1F6M - chains A and C of the 4 polymer chains in the assembly; structure by X-ray diffraction, 2.95 A resolution.

== Chain A ==
Name: Thioredoxin reductase
Organism: Escherichia coli
Notes: EC 1.6.4.5
UniProtKB: P0A9P4 (TRXB_ECOLI); residue numbers follow UniProt; this construct covers 1-320
Amino-acid sequence (320 residues; each row starts with the number of its first residue):
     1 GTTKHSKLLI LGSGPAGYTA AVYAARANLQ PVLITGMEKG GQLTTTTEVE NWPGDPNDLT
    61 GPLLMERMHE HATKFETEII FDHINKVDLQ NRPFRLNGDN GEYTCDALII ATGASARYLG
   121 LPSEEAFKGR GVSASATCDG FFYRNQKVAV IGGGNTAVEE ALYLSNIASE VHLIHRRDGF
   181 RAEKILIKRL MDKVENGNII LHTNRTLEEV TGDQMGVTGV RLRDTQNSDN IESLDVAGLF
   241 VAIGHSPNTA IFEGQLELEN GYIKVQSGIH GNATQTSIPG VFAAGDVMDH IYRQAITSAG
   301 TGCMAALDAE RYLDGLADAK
Differences from the reference sequence: engineered mutation Ser135 (Cys in P0A9P4)
Residues lining bound ligands:
  - 3AA (3-aminopyridine-adenine dinucleotide phosphate): Arg117, Leu119, Gly152, Gly153, Gly154, Asn155, Thr156, Ala157, Glu159, His175, Arg176, Arg177, Arg181, Ala242, Ile243, Gly244, His245, Ile291, Tyr292, Arg293, Gln294
  - FAD (flavin-adenine dinucleotide): Gly12, Ser13, Gly14, Pro15, Ala16, Gly17, Ile34, Thr35, Gly36, Met37, Glu38, Lys39, Gly40, Gly41, Gln42, Leu43, Thr45, Thr46, Glu48, Val49, Asn51, Asp82, His83, Ile84, Ala111, Thr112, Gly113, Ala114, Thr156, Glu159, His245, Asn248, Ile251, Ala284, Gly285, Asp286, Val287, Arg293, Gln294, Ala295, Ile296, Ser298

== Chain C ==
Name: Thioredoxin 1
Organism: Escherichia coli
UniProtKB: P0AA25 (THIO_ECOLI); numbering as in UniProt (aligned over 1-108)
Amino-acid sequence (108 residues; numbered 1 to 108; the number before each row is that of its first residue):
     1 SDKIIHLTDD SFDTDVLKAD GAILVDFWAE WCGPSKMIAP ILDEIADEYQ GKLTVAKLNI
    61 DQNPGTAPKY GIRGIPTLLL FKNGEVAATK VGALSKGQLK EFLDANLA
Differences from the reference sequence: engineered mutation Ser35 (Cys in P0AA25)

== Chain A / chain C interface ==
Contacting residue pairs (37):
  Met37(A) - Met37(C)
  Met37(A) - Ala93(C)
  Met37(A) - Leu94(C)
  Met37(A) - Gln98(C)
  Lys39(A) - Met37(C)
  Phe81(A) - Met37(C)
  Phe81(A) - Ile41(C)  hydrophobic
  His83(A) - Ser95(C)
  Asp99(A) - Ser95(C)  hydrogen bond
  Asp99(A) - Lys96(C)
  Asp99(A) - Gly97(C)  hydrogen bond (side chain-backbone)
  Asn100(A) - Glu44(C)
  Asn100(A) - Lys96(C)
  Gly129(A) - Arg73(C)  hydrogen bond (backbone-backbone)
  Gly129(A) - Gly74(C)
  Gly129(A) - Val91(C)
  Arg130(A) - Tyr70(C)  hydrogen bond (side chain-backbone)
  Arg130(A) - Gly71(C)  hydrogen bond (side chain-backbone)
  Arg130(A) - Arg73(C)  hydrogen bond (backbone-side chain)
  Gly131(A) - Arg73(C)
  Thr137(A) - Trp31(C)
  Cys138(A) - Trp31(C)  hydrogen bond (backbone-side chain)
  Cys138(A) - Cys32(C)  disulfide
  Cys138(A) - Pro34(C)  hydrophobic
  Cys138(A) - Ile75(C)
  Asp139(A) - Gly74(C)
  Asp139(A) - Ile75(C)  hydrogen bond (side chain-backbone)
  Phe141(A) - Trp31(C)  hydrophobic
  Phe142(A) - Ile60(C)  hydrophobic
  Phe142(A) - Ile72(C)
  Phe142(A) - Arg73(C)
  Phe142(A) - Gly74(C)
  Phe142(A) - Ile75(C)  hydrophobic
  Tyr143(A) - Arg73(C)
  Met215(A) - Arg73(C)
  Val217(A) - Arg73(C)  hydrogen bond (backbone-side chain)
  Ala237(A) - Arg73(C)  hydrogen bond (backbone-side chain)
Also at the interface, not in a pair above, chain A (20 interface residues in all): Lys128, Gly216
Also at the interface, not in a pair above, chain C (22 interface residues in all): Gly33, Pro40
Cross-chain cystine bridges: Cys138(A)-Cys32(C)

== In short ==
The interface between chain A and chain C involves 20 residues on one side and 22 on the other, with 1
disulfide bond and 10 hydrogen bonds. Polar pairs include Asp99(A)-Ser95(C), Asp99(A)-Gly97(C) and
Arg130(A)-Tyr70(C). Chain A binds flavin-adenine dinucleotide and compound 3AA.
Chain A is Thioredoxin reductase and chain C is Thioredoxin 1, both from Escherichia coli; the structure,
Crystal structure of a complex between thioredoxin reductase, thioredoxin, and the nadp+ analog, aadp+, was
determined by X-ray diffraction.
